8GHP - chains A and L of the 3 polymer chains in the assembly; structure by X-ray diffraction, 3.52 A resolution.

== Chain A ==
Name: Guanylyl cyclase C
Source organism: Homo sapiens
Notes: EC 4.6.1.2
UniProtKB: P25092 (GUC2C_HUMAN); residues 1-407 here correspond to UniProt positions 24-430 (UniProt number = residue number + 23)
Sequence (421 residues; numbered -2 to 418; the number before each row is that of its first residue; numbers below 1 keep their minus sign (Ser-2 is residue -2)):
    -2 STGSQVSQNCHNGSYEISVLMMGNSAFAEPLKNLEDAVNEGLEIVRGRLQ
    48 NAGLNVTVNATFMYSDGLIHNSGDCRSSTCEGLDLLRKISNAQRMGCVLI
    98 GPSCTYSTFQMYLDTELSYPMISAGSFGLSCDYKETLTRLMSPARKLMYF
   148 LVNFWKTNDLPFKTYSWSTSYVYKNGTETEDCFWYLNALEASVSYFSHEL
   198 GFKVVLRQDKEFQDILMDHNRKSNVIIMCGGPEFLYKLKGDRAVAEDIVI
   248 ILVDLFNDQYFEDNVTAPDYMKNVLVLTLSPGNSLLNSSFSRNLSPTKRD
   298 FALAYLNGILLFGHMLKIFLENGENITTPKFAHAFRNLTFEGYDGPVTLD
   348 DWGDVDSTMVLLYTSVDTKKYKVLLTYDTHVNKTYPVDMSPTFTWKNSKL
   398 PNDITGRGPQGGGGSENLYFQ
Not modelled in the structure: -2 to 3, 405-418
Cystine bridges: Cys7-Cys94, Cys72-Cys77, Cys101-Cys128, Cys179-Cys226
Covalent attachments: N-acetylglucosamine (NAG) linked to Asn379
Sequence notes: expression tag (-2 to 0, 408-418)
UniProt features mapped onto this chain:
  - site: Asn334 (Not glycosylated)
  - glycosylation (N-linked (GlcNAc...) asparagine): Asn9, Asn52, Asn56, Asn172, Asn261, Asn284, Asn322, Asn379
Reported in the primary citation:
  - mutagenesis - S15N/S62F/I66L/L80V: decreased binding to PF-07062119
  - post-translational modification sites: Asn379

== Chain L ==
Name: anti-GUCY2C-scFv antibody light chain
Source organism: Homo sapiens
Notes: fragment: VL domain; antibody fragment or engineered binder
Sequence (119 residues; numbered 1 to 119; the number before each row is that of its first residue):
     1 DIQLTQSPSSLSASVGDRVTITCRASESVDYYGSSLLQWYQQKPGKAPKL
    51 LIYAASKLASGVPSRFSGSGSGTDFTLTISSLQPEDFATYYCQQTRKAYT
   101 FGQGTKLEIKTGSENLYFQ
Cystine bridges: Cys23-Cys92

== Chain A / chain L interface ==
Contacting residue pairs - 11 pairs, chain A then chain L:
  Ser75(A) - Tyr99(L)  hydrogen bond
  Thr76(A) - Thr95(L)
  Thr76(A) - Ala98(L)
  Thr76(A) - Tyr99(L)
  Leu80(A) - Tyr31(L)
  Leu80(A) - Arg96(L)
  Leu83(A) - Tyr31(L)
  Leu83(A) - Leu36(L)  hydrophobic
  Arg84(A) - Tyr31(L)
  Arg84(A) - Tyr32(L)
  Ser87(A) - Tyr32(L)
Other interface residues (no listed pair), chain L (8 interface residues in all): Ser34
The authors on this interface:
  - specific contacts: Leu80(A)-Tyr31(L)

== In short ==
6 residues of chain A face 8 of chain L across their interface, with 1 hydrogen bond. Its one hydrogen-bonded
contact is Ser75(A)-Tyr99(L). The authors report a contact between Leu80(A) and Tyr31(L). N-acetylglucosamine
is covalently linked to Asn379(A). The paper reports that S15N/S62F/I66L/L80V of chain A reduce binding to
PF-07062119; a modification site at Asn379(A).
Chain A is Guanylyl cyclase C and chain L is anti-GUCY2C-scFv antibody light chain, both from Homo sapiens;
the structure, GUCY2C-ECD bound to anti-GUCY2C-scFv antibody, was determined by X-ray diffraction (same
publication as 8GHO).
